PDB entry 7TAN | electron microscopy, 3.00 A resolution | chains F and I of the 12 polymer chains in the assembly

[Chain F]
Molecule: Histone H4
Organism: Homo sapiens
UniProtKB: P62805 (H4_HUMAN); residues 0-102 here correspond to UniProt positions 1-103 (UniProt number = residue number + 1)
Amino-acid sequence (103 residues; row label = number of the first residue in the row; numbering starts at 0):
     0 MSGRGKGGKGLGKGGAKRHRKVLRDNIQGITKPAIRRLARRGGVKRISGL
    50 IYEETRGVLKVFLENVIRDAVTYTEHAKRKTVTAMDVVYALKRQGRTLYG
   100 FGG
Unresolved in the structure: 0-19, 102
Curated features (UniProtKB/Swiss-Prot):
  - DNA-binding region: Lys16 to Lys20
  - modified residue: Ser1 (N-acetylserine), Arg3 (Asymmetric dimethylarginine), Lys5 (N6-(2-hydroxyisobutyryl)lysine), Lys8 (N6-(2-hydroxyisobutyryl)lysine), Lys12 (N6-(2-hydroxyisobutyryl)lysine), Lys16 (N6-(2-hydroxyisobutyryl)lysine), Lys20 (N6,N6,N6-trimethyllysine), Lys31 (N6-(2-hydroxyisobutyryl)lysine), Lys44 (N6-(2-hydroxyisobutyryl)lysine), Ser47 (Phosphoserine), Tyr51 (Phosphotyrosine), Lys59 (N6-(2-hydroxyisobutyryl)lysine), Lys77 (N6-(2-hydroxyisobutyryl)lysine), Lys79 (N6-(2-hydroxyisobutyryl)lysine), Thr80 (Phosphothreonine), Tyr88 (Phosphotyrosine), Lys91 (N6-(2-hydroxyisobutyryl)lysine)
  - cross-link (Glycyl lysine isopeptide (Lys-Gly)): Lys12 (interchain with G-Cter in SUMO2), Lys20 (interchain with G-Cter in SUMO2), Lys31 (interchain with G-Cter in SUMO2), Lys59 (interchain with G-Cter in SUMO2), Lys79 (interchain with G-Cter in SUMO2), Lys91 (interchain with G-Cter in SUMO2)

[Chain I]
Molecule: Widom 601 DNA
Organism: synthetic construct
Sequence (185 nucleotides; numbered -92 to 92; the number before each row is that of its first residue; numbers below 1 keep their minus sign (DA-92 is residue -92)):
   -92 ATCGCTGTTCAATACATGCACAGGATGTATATATCTGACACGTGCCTGGA
   -42 GACTAGGGAGTAATCCCCTTGGCGGTTAAAACGCGGGGGACAGCGCGTAC
     8 GTGCGTTTAAGCGGTGCTAGAGCTGTCTACGACCAATTGAGCGGCCTCGG
    58 CACCGGGATTCTCCAGGGCGGCCGCGTATAGGGAT
Unresolved in the structure: -92 to -71, 77-92

[How chain F and chain I interact]
Contacting residue pairs (11; chain F residue first):
  Arg35(F) - DG8(I)  salt bridge to the phosphate
  Arg45(F) - DC7(I)  sugar contact
  Arg45(F) - DG8(I)  phosphate contact
  Ile46(F) - DC7(I)  sugar contact
  Ile46(F) - DG8(I)  hydrogen bond to the phosphate
  Ser47(F) - DC7(I)  phosphate contact
  Gly48(F) - DC7(I)  hydrogen bond to the phosphate
  Arg78(F) - DA28(I)  phosphate contact
  Lys79(F) - DG27(I)  phosphate contact
  Lys79(F) - DA28(I)  hydrogen bond to the phosphate
  Thr80(F) - DA28(I)  hydrogen bond to the phosphate
Also at the interface, not in a pair above, chain F (9 interface residues in all): Lys44

[Overview]
The interface between chain F and chain I involves 9 residues on one side and 4 on the other, with 4 hydrogen
bonds and 1 salt bridge. Polar contacts include Ile46(F)-DG8(I), Gly48(F)-DC7(I) and Lys79(F)-DA28(I). Curated
annotation (UniProt) lists a DNA-binding region on chain F.
Chain F is Histone H4 (Homo sapiens) and chain I is Widom 601 DNA (synthetic construct); the structure,
Structure of VRK1 C-terminal tail bound to nucleosome core particle, was determined by electron microscopy.
